Entry 3CVY (X-ray diffraction, 2.70 A resolution); this record covers chains D and A of the 3 polymer chains in the assembly.

# Chain D
Molecule: 15-nt DNA strand
Sequence (15 nucleotides; row label = number of the first residue in the row):
     1 TACCTGCAAC CGCTG

# Chain A
Protein: RE11660p
From: Drosophila melanogaster
Reference sequence: Q8SXK5 (Q8SXK5_DROME); residues 1-520 here = UniProt positions 1-520
Sequence (543 residues; numbered -22 to 520; the number before each row is that of its first residue; numbers below 1 keep their minus sign (Met-22 is residue -22)):
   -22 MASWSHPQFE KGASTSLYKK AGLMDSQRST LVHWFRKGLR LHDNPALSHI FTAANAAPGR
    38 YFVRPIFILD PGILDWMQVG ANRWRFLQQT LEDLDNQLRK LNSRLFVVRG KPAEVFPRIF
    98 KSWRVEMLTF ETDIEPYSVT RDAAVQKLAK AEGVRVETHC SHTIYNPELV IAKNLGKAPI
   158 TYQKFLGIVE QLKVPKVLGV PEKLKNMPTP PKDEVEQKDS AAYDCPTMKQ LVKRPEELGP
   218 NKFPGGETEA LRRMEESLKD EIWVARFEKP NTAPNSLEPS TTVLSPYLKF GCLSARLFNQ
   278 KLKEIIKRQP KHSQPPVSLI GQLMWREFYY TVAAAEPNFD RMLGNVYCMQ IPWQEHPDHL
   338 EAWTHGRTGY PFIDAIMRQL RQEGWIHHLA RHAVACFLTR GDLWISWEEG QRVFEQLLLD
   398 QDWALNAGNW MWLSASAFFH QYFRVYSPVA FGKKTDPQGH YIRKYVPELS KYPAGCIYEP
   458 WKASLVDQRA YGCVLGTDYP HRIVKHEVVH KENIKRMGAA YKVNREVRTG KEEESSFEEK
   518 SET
Disordered / not traced: -22 to 4, 506-520
Sequence notes: expression tag (-22 to 0)
Residues lining bound ligands: FAD (flavin-adenine dinucleotide): Phe244, Lys246, Thr258, Thr259, Val260, Leu261, Ser262, Leu265, Phe275, Leu296, Gln299, Leu300, Trp302, Arg303, Tyr306, Trp362, Ile363, His364, His365, Arg368, His369, Ala372, Phe391, Leu395, Asp397, Gln398, Asp399, Leu402, Asn403, Asn406, Trp407, Leu410

# Interface between chain D and chain A
Residue-residue contacts - 14 pairs, chain D then chain A:
  DA9(D) - Phe420(A)  sugar contact
  DC10(D) - His417(A)  sugar contact
  DC10(D) - Gln418(A)  base contact
  DC10(D) - Tyr419(A)  sugar contact
  DC10(D) - Phe420(A)  sugar contact
  DC10(D) - Tyr498(A)  phosphate contact
  DC11(D) - His417(A)  sugar contact
  DC11(D) - Arg502(A)  salt bridge to the phosphate
  DC11(D) - Arg505(A)  salt bridge to the phosphate
  DG12(D) - Ile157(A)  sugar contact
  DG12(D) - Thr158(A)  phosphate contact
  DG12(D) - Arg505(A)  salt bridge to the phosphate
  DC13(D) - Ile157(A)  phosphate contact
  DT14(D) - Lys161(A)  salt bridge to the phosphate

# Overview
The interface between chain D and chain A involves 6 residues on one side and 10 on the other; the contacts
include 4 salt bridges. Polar pairs include DC11(D)-Arg502(A), DC11(D)-Arg505(A) and DG12(D)-Arg505(A). Chain
A binds flavin-adenine dinucleotide.
Here chain D is a 15-nt DNA strand and chain A is RE11660p (Drosophila melanogaster). Entry 3CVY (Drosophila
melanogaster (6-4) photolyase bound to repaired ds DNA) was determined by X-ray diffraction, deposited
together with 3CVU.
